PDB entry 8B24 | X-ray diffraction, 4.53 A resolution (low resolution: residue-level contacts below are approximate; hydrogen-bond / salt-bridge calls are withheld) | chains A and B

[Chain A (and B)]
Protein: K(+)-stimulated pyrophosphate-energized sodium pump
From: Thermotoga maritima
Notes: EC 7.2.3.-; chain B of this document is another copy of the same molecule, construct and numbering; everything in this record applies to it too
Reference sequence: Q9S5X0 (HPPA_THEMA); residues 2-726 here = UniProt positions 2-726
Chain sequence (735 residues; row label = number of the first residue in the row; numbers below 1 keep their minus sign (Met-8 is residue -8)):
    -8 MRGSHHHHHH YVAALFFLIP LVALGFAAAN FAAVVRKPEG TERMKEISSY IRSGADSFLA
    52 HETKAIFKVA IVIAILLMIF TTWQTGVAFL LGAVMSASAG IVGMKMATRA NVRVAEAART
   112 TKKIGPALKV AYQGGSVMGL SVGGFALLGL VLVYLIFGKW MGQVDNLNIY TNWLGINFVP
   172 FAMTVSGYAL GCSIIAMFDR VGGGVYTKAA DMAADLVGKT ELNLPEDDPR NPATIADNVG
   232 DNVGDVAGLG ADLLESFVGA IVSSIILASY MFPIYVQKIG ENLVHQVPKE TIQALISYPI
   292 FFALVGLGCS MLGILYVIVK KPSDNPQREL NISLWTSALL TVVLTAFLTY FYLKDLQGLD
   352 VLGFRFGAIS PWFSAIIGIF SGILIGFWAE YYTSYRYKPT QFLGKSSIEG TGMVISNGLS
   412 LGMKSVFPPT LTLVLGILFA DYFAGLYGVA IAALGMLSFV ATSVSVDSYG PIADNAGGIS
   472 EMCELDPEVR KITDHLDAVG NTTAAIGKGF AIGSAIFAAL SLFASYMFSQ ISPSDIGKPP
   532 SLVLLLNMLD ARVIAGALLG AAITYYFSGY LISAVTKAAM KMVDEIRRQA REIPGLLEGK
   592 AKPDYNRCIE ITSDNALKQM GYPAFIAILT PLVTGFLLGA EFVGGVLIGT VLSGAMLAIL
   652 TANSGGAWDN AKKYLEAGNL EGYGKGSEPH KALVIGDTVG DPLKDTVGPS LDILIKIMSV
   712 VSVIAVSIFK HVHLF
Disordered / not traced: -8 to 1, 580-594 (chain B: -8 to 7, 580-593)
Construct notes: initiating methionine (-8); expression tag (-7 to 1); engineered mutation Leu353 (Val in Q9S5X0), Gly395 (Ser in Q9S5X0)
Ion coordination: Mg2+ site 1: Asp202, Asp692 (together with diphosphate); Mg2+ site 2: Asp206, Asp688 (together with diphosphate); Mg2+ site 3: Asp218 (together with diphosphate); Mg2+ site 4: Asp232, Asp465 (together with diphosphate); Mg2+ site 5: Asp488, Asp660 (together with diphosphate); K+: Asn492 (together with diphosphate)
Ligand contacts: diphosphate (DPO): Lys199, Asp202, Asp206, Glu217, Asp228, Asp232, Asp236, Asp465, Asp488, Asn492, Asp660, Lys663, Lys664, Asp688, Asp692, Lys695, Asp696
UniProt features mapped onto this chain:
  - binding site (substrate): Lys199, Lys695
  - binding site (Mg(2+)): Asp202, Asp206, Asn229, Asp232, Asp465
  - binding site (Ca(2+)): Asp660, Asp688, Asp692
  - site: Arg191 (Important for ion transport), Asp236 (Important for ion transport), Asp243 (Important for ion transport), Ala495 (Determinant of potassium dependence), Asp696 (Important for ion transport), Lys707 (Important for ion transport)
  - mutagenesis: Asp190 (D190A: No change in activity), Asp703 (D703N: Silences the K(+)-independent activating Na(+)-binding site)

[Chain A / chain B interface]
Residue-residue contacts (121):
  Met203(A) with Ser407(B)
  Leu207(A) with Gly403(B); Met404(B)
  Glu400(A) with Met571(B)
  Met404(A) with Met203(B); Thr567(B); Met571(B)
  Ile406(A) with Val690(B)
  Ser407(A) with Ile563(B)
  Asn408(A) with Ser564(B); Thr567(B)
  Ser411(A) with Gly560(B); Ile563(B)
  Met414(A) with Tyr556(B); Tyr557(B); Ser559(B); Gly560(B)
  Lys415(A) with Tyr557(B); Tyr561(B); Ser564(B)
  Val417(A) with Ala553(B)
  Phe418(A) with Ile554(B); Tyr557(B)
  Thr421(A) with Leu549(B); Ala553(B)
  Val425(A) with Ala546(B); Phe633(B)
  Ile428(A) with Ala542(B); Ala546(B)
  Leu429(A) with Leu629(B)
  Asp432(A) with Ala542(B)
  Leu437(A) with Leu540(B)
  Ile507(A) with Leu549(B)
  Leu511(A) with Ile545(B)
  Phe514(A) with Leu540(B); Ile545(B)
  Ala515(A) with Leu540(B)
  Met518(A) with Leu540(B)
  Leu535(A) with Asn538(B); Leu540(B)
  Leu536(A) with Leu536(B); Asn538(B)
  Leu537(A) with Leu537(B); Asn538(B); Met539(B)
  Asn538(A) with Leu535(B); Leu536(B); Leu537(B)
  Met539(A) with Phe514(B); Leu537(B); Met539(B)
  Leu540(A) with Leu437(B); Phe514(B); Met518(B); Leu535(B); Leu536(B); Leu537(B)
  Ala542(A) with Asp432(B)
  Ile545(A) with Leu511(B); Phe514(B); Ile639(B)
  Ala548(A) with Leu643(B)
  Leu549(A) with Thr421(B); Ile428(B); Leu511(B); Leu643(B)
  Ala552(A) with Leu643(B); Met647(B)
  Ala553(A) with Val417(B); Thr421(B); Met647(B)
  Tyr556(A) with Met414(B); Val417(B); Tyr556(B); Ser644(B); Met647(B); Leu648(B); Leu651(B)
  Tyr557(A) with Met414(B); Lys415(B); Val417(B); Phe418(B)
  Ser559(A) with Met414(B)
  Gly560(A) with Ser411(B); Met414(B); Lys415(B)
  Tyr561(A) with Lys415(B)
  Ile563(A) with Ser407(B); Ser411(B); Met414(B)
  Ser564(A) with Ser411(B); Lys415(B)
  Thr567(A) with Ser407(B); Asn408(B)
  Ala570(A) with Met404(B)
  Met571(A) with Phe393(B); Glu400(B); Met404(B); Asn408(B)
  Val574(A) with Glu400(B); Met404(B)
  Asp575(A) with Glu400(B)
  Arg578(A) with Ile399(B); Glu400(B); Gly401(B)
  Leu629(A) with Leu429(B)
  Ile639(A) with Met539(B)
  Gly640(A) with Leu643(B)
  Leu643(A) with Ala548(B); Leu549(B); Gly640(B); Leu643(B)
  Ala646(A) with Leu549(B)
  Met647(A) with Leu549(B); Ala552(B); Ala553(B); Tyr556(B)
  Leu648(A) with Tyr556(B)
  Leu651(A) with Tyr556(B)
  Val690(A) with Ile406(B); Leu410(B)
Interface residues without a listed pair, chain A (69 interface residues in all): Glu212, Phe393, Gly403, Leu410, Ala546, Leu550, Ile554, Phe633, Val642, Ser644, Ile686, Thr689
Interface residues without a listed pair, chain B (69 interface residues in all): Thr402, Val425, Ile507, Ala515, Phe519, Arg543, Leu550, Lys568, Val642, Thr689, Pro693, Leu694

[Summary]
Chain A and chain B each contribute 69 residues to their interface. Chain A binds diphosphate. Curated
annotation (UniProt) lists substrate-binding residues Lys199(A) and Lys695(A), 5 Mg2+-binding residues, 3
Ca2+-binding residues and 2 mutagenesis sites on chain A.
Both chains are K(+)-stimulated pyrophosphate-energized sodium pump (Thermotoga maritima). Entry 8B24
(Time-resolved structure of K+-dependent Na+-PPase from Thermotoga maritima 3600-seconds post reaction
initiation with Na+) was determined by X-ray diffraction (same publication as 8B22, 8B23 and 8B37).
